PDB entry 3F7Y | X-ray diffraction, 3.40 A resolution | chains A and C of the 3 polymer chains in the assembly

# Chain A
Protein: antibody fab fragment heavy chain
Organism: Mus musculus
Notes: antibody fragment or engineered binder
Sequence (219 residues; each row starts with the number of its first residue):
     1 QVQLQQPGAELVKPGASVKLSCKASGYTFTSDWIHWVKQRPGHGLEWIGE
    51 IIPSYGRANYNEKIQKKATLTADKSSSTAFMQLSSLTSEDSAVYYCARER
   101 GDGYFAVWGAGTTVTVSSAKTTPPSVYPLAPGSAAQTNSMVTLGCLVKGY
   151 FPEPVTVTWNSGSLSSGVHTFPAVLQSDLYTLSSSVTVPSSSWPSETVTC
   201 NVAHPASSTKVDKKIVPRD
Disulfides: Cys22-Cys96

# Chain C
Protein: Voltage-gated potassium channel
Organism: Streptomyces lividans
UniProtKB: P0A334 (KCSA_STRLI); residue numbers follow UniProt; this construct covers 21-124
Sequence (104 residues; row label = number of the first residue in the row):
    21 GSALQWRAAGAATVLLVIVLLAGSYLAVLAERGAPGAQLITYPRALWWSV
    71 ETATTVGYGDLYPVTLWGRCVAVVVMVAGITSFGLVTAALATWFVGQEQQ
   121 QQGQ
Disordered / not traced: 21-26, 115-124
Construct notes: engineered mutation Gln25 (His in P0A334), Cys90 (Leu in P0A334), Gln117 (Arg in P0A334), Gln120 (Glu in P0A334), Gln121 (Arg in P0A334), Gln122 (Arg in P0A334), Gln124 (His in P0A334)
Bound ions: K+ site 1 near Thr75 (its only coordinating residue here); K+ site 2: Thr75, Val76; K+ site 3: Gly77, Tyr78
Curated features (UniProtKB/Swiss-Prot):
  - motif: Thr75 to Asp80 (Selectivity filter)

# How chain A and chain C interact
Contacting residue pairs (22; chain A residue first):
  Thr30(A) with Tyr45(C)
  Ser31(A) with Tyr62(C), hydrogen bond (backbone-side chain)
  Trp33(A) with Leu49(C), hydrophobic; Arg52(C); Tyr62(C), hydrogen bond
  Glu50(A) with Arg52(C), salt bridge
  Ile52(A) with Leu49(C), hydrophobic; Tyr62(C)
  Ser54(A) with Tyr45(C), hydrogen bond
  Tyr55(A) with Tyr45(C); Leu49(C), hydrophobic
  Arg57(A) with Leu49(C), hydrogen bond (side chain-backbone); Ala50(C); Arg52(C)
  Asn59(A) with Arg52(C); Gly53(C)
  Glu62(A) with Pro55(C)
  Glu99(A) with Arg52(C), salt bridge
  Gly101(A) with Thr61(C); Tyr62(C), hydrogen bond (backbone-backbone); Pro63(C)
  Gly103(A) with Thr61(C)
Other interface residues (no listed pair), chain A (16 interface residues in all): His35, Arg100, Asp102

# Overview
16 residues of chain A face 9 of chain C across their interface, with 5 hydrogen bonds and 2 salt bridges.
Polar pairs include Glu50(A)-Arg52(C), Glu99(A)-Arg52(C) and Ser31(A)-Tyr62(C). Thr75(C) and Val76(C)
coordinate K+ site 2. Gly77(C) and Tyr78(C) form the K+ site 3.
Here chain A is antibody fab fragment heavy chain (Mus musculus) and chain C is Voltage-gated potassium
channel (Streptomyces lividans). Entry 3F7Y (KcsA Potassium channel in the partially open state with 17 A
opening at T112) was determined by X-ray diffraction.
